Entry 6UPZ (X-ray diffraction, 3.10 A resolution); this record covers chains A and E of the 13 polymer chains in the assembly.

# Chain A
Protein: DNA-directed RNA polymerase II subunit RPB1
Source organism: Saccharomyces cerevisiae (strain ATCC 204508 / S288c)
Notes: EC 2.7.7.6
UniProt: P04050 (RPB1_YEAST); residue numbers follow UniProt; this construct covers 1-1733
Chain sequence (1733 residues; numbered 1 to 1733; the number before each row is that of its first residue):
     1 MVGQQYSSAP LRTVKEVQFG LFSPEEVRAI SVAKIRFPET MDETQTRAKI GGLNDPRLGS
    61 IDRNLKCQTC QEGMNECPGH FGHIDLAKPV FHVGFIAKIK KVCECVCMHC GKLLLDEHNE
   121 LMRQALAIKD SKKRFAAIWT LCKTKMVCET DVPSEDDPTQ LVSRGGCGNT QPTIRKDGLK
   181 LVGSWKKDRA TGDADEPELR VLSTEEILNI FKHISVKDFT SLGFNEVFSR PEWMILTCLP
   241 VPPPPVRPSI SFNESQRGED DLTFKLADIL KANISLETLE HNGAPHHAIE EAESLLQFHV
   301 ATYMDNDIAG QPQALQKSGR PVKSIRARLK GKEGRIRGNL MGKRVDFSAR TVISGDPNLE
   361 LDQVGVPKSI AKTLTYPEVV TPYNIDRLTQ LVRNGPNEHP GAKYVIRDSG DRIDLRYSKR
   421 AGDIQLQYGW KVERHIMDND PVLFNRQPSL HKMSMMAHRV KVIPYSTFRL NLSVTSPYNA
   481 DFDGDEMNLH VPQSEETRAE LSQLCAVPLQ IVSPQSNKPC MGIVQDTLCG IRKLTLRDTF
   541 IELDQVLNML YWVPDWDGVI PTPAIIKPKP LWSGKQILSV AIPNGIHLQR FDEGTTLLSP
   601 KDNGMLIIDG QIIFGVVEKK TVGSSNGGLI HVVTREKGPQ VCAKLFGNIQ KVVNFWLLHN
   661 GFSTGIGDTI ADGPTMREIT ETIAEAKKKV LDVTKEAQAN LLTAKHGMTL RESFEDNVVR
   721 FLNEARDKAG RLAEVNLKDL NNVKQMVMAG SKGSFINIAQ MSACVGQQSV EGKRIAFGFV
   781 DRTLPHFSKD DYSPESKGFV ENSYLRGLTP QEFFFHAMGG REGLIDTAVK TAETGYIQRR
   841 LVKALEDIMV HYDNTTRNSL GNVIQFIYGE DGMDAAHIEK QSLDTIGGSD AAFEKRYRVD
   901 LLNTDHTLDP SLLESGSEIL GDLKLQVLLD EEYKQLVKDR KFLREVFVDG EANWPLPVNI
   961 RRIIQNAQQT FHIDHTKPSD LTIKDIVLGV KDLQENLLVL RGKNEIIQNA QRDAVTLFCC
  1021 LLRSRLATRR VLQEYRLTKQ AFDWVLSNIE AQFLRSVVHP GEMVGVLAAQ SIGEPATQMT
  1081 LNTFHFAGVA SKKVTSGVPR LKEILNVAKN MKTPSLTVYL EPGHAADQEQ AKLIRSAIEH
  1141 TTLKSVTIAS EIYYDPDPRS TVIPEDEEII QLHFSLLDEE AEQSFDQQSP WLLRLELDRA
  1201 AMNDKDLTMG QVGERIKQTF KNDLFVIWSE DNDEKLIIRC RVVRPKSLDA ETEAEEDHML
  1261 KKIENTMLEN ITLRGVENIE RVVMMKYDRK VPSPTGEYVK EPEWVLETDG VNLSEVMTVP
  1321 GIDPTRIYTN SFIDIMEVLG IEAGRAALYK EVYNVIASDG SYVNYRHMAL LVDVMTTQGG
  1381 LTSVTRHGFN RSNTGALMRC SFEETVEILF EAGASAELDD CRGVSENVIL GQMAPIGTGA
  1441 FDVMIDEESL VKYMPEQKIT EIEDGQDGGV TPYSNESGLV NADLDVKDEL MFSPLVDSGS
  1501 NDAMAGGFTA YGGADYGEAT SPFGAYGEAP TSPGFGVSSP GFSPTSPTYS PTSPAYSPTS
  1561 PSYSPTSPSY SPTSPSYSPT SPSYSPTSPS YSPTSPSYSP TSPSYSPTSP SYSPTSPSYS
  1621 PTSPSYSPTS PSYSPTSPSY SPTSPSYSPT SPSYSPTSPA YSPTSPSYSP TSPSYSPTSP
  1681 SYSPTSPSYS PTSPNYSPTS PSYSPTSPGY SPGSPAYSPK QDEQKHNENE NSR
Disordered / not traced: 1-2, 154-163, 187-198, 250-256, 1082-1091, 1177-1186, 1244-1256, 1447-1733
Disulfide bonds: Cys105-Cys142
Metal / ion sites: Zn2+ site 1: Cys67, Cys70, Cys77, His80; Zn2+ site 2: Cys107, Cys110, Cys167; Mg2+: Asp483, Asp485 (shared with 1 residue of chain R)
UniProt features mapped onto this chain:
  - region: Pro248 to Asp260 (Lid loop), Asn306 to Lys323 (Rudder loop), Pro810 to Glu822 (Bridging helix)
  - binding site (Zn(2+)): Cys67, Cys70, Cys77, His80, Cys107, Cys110, Cys148, Cys167
  - binding site (Mg(2+)): Asp481, Asp483, Asp485
  - modified residue: Thr1471 (Phosphothreonine)
  - cross-link (Glycyl lysine isopeptide (Lys-Gly)): Lys695 (interchain with G-Cter in ubiquitin), Lys1246 (interchain with G-Cter in ubiquitin), Lys1350 (interchain with G-Cter in ubiquitin)
  - natural variant: Ser1653 to Pro1659 (deletion: In strain: A364A)
  - mutagenesis: Lys1246 (K1246R: Impairs ubiquitination during transcription stress)
Reported in the primary citation:
  - binding site for Template strand DNA: Arg337

# Chain E
Protein: DNA-directed RNA polymerases I, II, and III subunit RPABC1
Source organism: Saccharomyces cerevisiae (strain ATCC 204508 / S288c)
UniProt: P20434 (RPAB1_YEAST); numbering as in UniProt (aligned over 1-215)
Chain sequence (215 residues; each row starts with the number of its first residue):
     1 MDQENERNIS RLWRAFRTVK EMVKDRGYFI TQEEVELPLE DFKAKYCDSM GRPQRKMMSF
    61 QANPTEESIS KFPDMGSLWV EFCDEPSVGV KTMKTFVIHI QEKNFQTGIF VYQNNITPSA
   121 MKLVPSIPPA TIETFNEAAL VVNITHHELV PKHIRLSSDE KRELLKRYRL KESQLPRIQR
   181 ADPVALYLGL KRGEVVKIIR KSETSGRYAS YRICM
Disordered / not traced: 1-3

# How chain A and chain E interact
Pairs across the interface (88):
  Thr855(A) with Tyr168(E)
  Arg857(A) with Tyr168(E), hydrogen bond (side chain-backbone); Leu170(E); Gln174(E), hydrogen bond
  Gly861(A) with Gln174(E)
  Asn862(A) with Ser173(E); Gln174(E)
  Val863(A) with Leu170(E), hydrophobic; Gln174(E), hydrogen bond (backbone-backbone); Pro176(E)
  Gln865(A) with Tyr208(E)
  Phe866(A) with Pro176(E); Tyr208(E), hydrogen bond (backbone-side chain); Ser210(E); Tyr211(E)
  Ile867(A) with Tyr208(E)
  Gly869(A) with Thr204(E), hydrogen bond (backbone-side chain)
  Glu870(A) with Arg200(E), salt bridge; Ser202(E), hydrogen bond; Thr204(E); Ser205(E), hydrogen bond (backbone-side chain); Tyr208(E)
  Asp871(A) with Thr204(E); Ser205(E)
  Phe942(A) with Gly206(E); Arg207(E)
  Glu945(A) with Lys201(E), hydrogen bond (backbone-side chain)
  Val946(A) with Lys201(E); Ser202(E); Gly206(E)
  Phe947(A) with Glu203(E)
  Trp954(A) with Glu203(E)
  Asn1004(A) with Arg167(E)
  Ile1006(A) with Glu163(E); Arg167(E)
  Ile1007(A) with Tyr168(E), hydrophobic
  Ala1010(A) with Tyr168(E)
  Asp1013(A) with Ser205(E); Arg207(E)
  Ala1014(A) with Ser205(E), hydrogen bond (backbone-side chain)
  Thr1016(A) with Ser205(E)
  Leu1017(A) with Ser202(E); Glu203(E); Thr204(E); Ser205(E), hydrogen bond (backbone-backbone); Gly206(E)
  Met1317(A) with Val142(E)
  Thr1318(A) with Arg11(E), hydrogen bond; Ala138(E); Val141(E); Val142(E)
  Pro1324(A) with Val142(E), hydrophobic; His147(E)
  Thr1325(A) with His146(E), hydrogen bond (side chain-backbone); His147(E); Glu148(E), hydrogen bond (backbone-backbone)
  Arg1326(A) with His147(E); Glu148(E)
  Ile1327(A) with His147(E), hydrogen bond (backbone-side chain)
  Glu1337(A) with Pro183(E)
  Val1338(A) with Ile144(E); Pro183(E)
  Leu1339(A) with Ile144(E), hydrophobic; His147(E); Val150(E); Val184(E)
  Gly1340(A) with Asp182(E); Pro183(E)
  Ile1341(A) with Ile178(E), hydrophobic; Asp182(E), hydrogen bond (backbone-side chain)
  Glu1342(A) with Leu149(E); Pro151(E); Ile198(E); Arg200(E), salt bridge; Arg212(E), salt bridge
  Ala1343(A) with Leu149(E); Val150(E), hydrophobic
  Arg1345(A) with Arg200(E)
  Tyr1349(A) with Glu203(E)
  Tyr1365(A) with Glu203(E); Thr204(E)
  Arg1366(A) with Thr204(E)
  Thr1376(A) with Arg212(E)
  Thr1377(A) with Pro176(E); Arg177(E), hydrogen bond (backbone-backbone)
  Gln1378(A) with Arg177(E)
  Gly1379(A) with Arg177(E); Gln179(E)
Other interface residues (no listed pair), chain A (54 interface residues in all): Glu120, Asp853, Leu860, Val1319, Tyr1328, Ile1335, Met1336, Ala1346, Ala1347
Other interface residues (no listed pair), chain E (45 interface residues in all): Arg14, Leu123, Pro125, His153, Leu164, Arg169, Leu175, Ala209

# Overview
54 residues of chain A face 45 of chain E across their interface; the contacts include 16 hydrogen bonds and 3
salt bridges. Polar contacts include Glu870(A)-Arg200(E), Glu1342(A)-Arg200(E) and Glu1342(A)-Arg212(E). From
UniProt: 8 Zn2+-binding residues, 3 Mg2+-binding residues and one mutagenesis site on chain A. From the paper:
a binding site for Template strand DNA at Arg337(A).
Chain A is DNA-directed RNA polymerase II subunit RPB1 and chain E is DNA-directed RNA polymerases I, II, and
III subunit RPABC1, both from Saccharomyces cerevisiae (strain ATCC 204508 / S288c); the structure, RNA
polymerase II elongation complex with 5-guanidinohydantoin lesion in state 3, was determined by X-ray
diffraction (same publication as 6UPX, 6UPY, 6UQ0, 6UQ1, 6UQ2 and 6UQ3).
